PDB entry 5MMI | electron microscopy, 3.20 A resolution | chains A and X of the 35 polymer chains in the assembly

Chain A:
Molecule: 23S ribosomal RNA
Organism: Spinacia oleracea
Sequence (2810 nucleotides; each row starts with the number of its first residue):
     1 UUCAAACGAGGAAAGGCUUACGGUGGAUACCUAGGCACCCAGAGACGAGG
    51 AAGGGCGUAUUAAUCGACGAAAUGCUUCGGGGAGUUGAAAAUAAGCAGAG
   101 AUCCGGAGAUUCCCGAAUAGGUCAACCUUUCGAACUUCUGCUGAAUCCAU
   151 GGGCAGGCAAGAGACAACCUGGCGAACUGAAACAUCUUAGUAGCCAGAGG
   201 AAAAGAAAGCAAAAGCGAUUCCCGUAGUAGCGGCGAGCGAAAUGGGAGCA
   251 GCCUAAACCGUGAAAACGGGGUUGUGGGAGAGCAAUACAAGCGUCGUGCU
   301 GCUAGGCGAAUCAGUGGAGUGCGGAACCCUAGAUGGUGAAAGUCCAGUAG
   351 CCGAAAGCAUCACUAGCUUAUGCUCUGACCCGAGUAGCAUGGGGCACGUG
   401 GAAUCCCGUGUGAAUCAGCAAGGACCACCUUGCAAGGCUAAAUACUCCUG
   451 GGUGACCGAUAGCGAAGUAGUACCGUGAGGGAAGGGUGAAAAGAACCCCC
   501 AUCGGGGAGUGAAAUAGAACAUGAAACCGUAAGCUCUCAAGCAGUGGGAG
   551 GGGGACCAGACCCUGACCGCGUGCCUGUUGAAGAAUGAGCCGGCGACUCA
   601 UAGGCAGUGGCUUGGUUAAGGGAACCCACCGGAGCCGUAGCGAAAGCGAG
   651 UCUUCAUAGGGCAAUUGUCACUGCUUAUGGACCCGAACCUGGGUGAUCUA
   701 UCCAUGACCAGGAUGAAGCUUGGGUGAAACUAAGUGGAGGUCCGAACCGA
   751 CUGAUGUUGAAGAAUCAGCGGAUGAGUUGUGGUUAGGGGUGAAAUGCCAC
   801 UCGAACCCAGAGCUAGCUGGUUCUCCCCGAAAUGCGUUGAGGCGCAGCAG
   851 UUGACUGGACAUCUAGGGGUAAAGCACUGUUUCGGUGCGGGCCGCGAGAG
   901 CGGUACCAAAUCGAGGCAAACUCUGAAUACUAGAUAUGACCUCCAAAUAA
   951 CAGGGGUCAAGGUCGGCCAGUGAGACGAUGGGGGAUAAGCUUCAUCGUCG
  1001 AGAGGGAAACAGCCCGGAUCACCAGCUAAGGCCCCUAAAUGACCGCUCAG
  1051 UGAUAAAGGAGGUAGGGGUGCAGAGACAGCCAGGAGGUUUGCCUAGAAGC
  1101 AGCCACCCUUGAAAGAGUGCGUAAUAGCUCACUGAUCGAGCGCUCUUGCG
  1151 CCGAAGAUGAACGGGGCUAAGCGGUCUGCCGAAGCUGUGGGAUGUAAAAA
  1201 AACAUCGGUAGGGGAGCGUUCCGUGUUAGGGAGAAACGCGUGCGUGAGCC
  1251 GCGUUGGACGAAGCGGAAGCGAGAAUGUCGGCUUGAGUAACGCAAACAUU
  1301 GGUGAGAAUCCAAUGCCCCGAAAACCUAAGGGUUCCUCCGCAAGGUUCGU
  1351 CCACGGAGGGUGAGUCAGGGCCUAAGAUCAGGCCGAAAGGCGUAGUCGAU
  1401 GGACAACAGGUGAAUAUUCCUGUACUACCCCUUGUUGGUCCCGAGGGACG
  1451 GAGGAGGCUAGGUUAGCCGAAAGAUGGUUAUCGGUUCAAGGACGCAAGGU
  1501 GACCCUGUUUUUCAGGGUAAGAAGGGGUAGAGAAAAUGCCUCGAGCCAAU
  1551 GUUCGAGUACCAGGCGCUACGGCGCUGAAGUAACCGAUGCCAUACUCCCA
  1601 GGAAAAGCUCGAACGACCUUCAACAAAAGGGUACCUGUACCCGAAACCGA
  1651 CACAGGUAGGUAGGUAGAGAAUACCUAGGGGCGCGAGACAACUCUCUCUA
  1701 AGGAACUCGGCAAAAUAGCCCCGUAACUUCGGGAGAAGGGGUGCCCCCUC
  1751 ACAAAGGGGGUCGAAGUGACCAGGCCCGGGCGACUGUUUACCAAAAACAC
  1801 AGGUCUCCGCAAAGUCGUAAGACCAUGUAUGGGGGCUGACGCCUGCCCAG
  1851 UGCCGGAAGGUCAAGGAAGUUGGUGACCUGAUGACAGGGGAGCCGGCGAC
  1901 CGAAGCCCCGGUGAACGGCGGCCGUAACUAUAACGGUCCUAAGGUAGCGA
  1951 AAUUCCUUGUCGGGUAAGUUCCGACCCGCACGAAAGGCGUAACGAUCUGG
  2001 GCACUGUCUCGGAGAGAGGCUCGGUGAAAUAGACAUGUCUGUGAAGAUGC
  2051 GGACUACCUGCACCUGGACAGAAAGACCCUAUGAAGCUUUACUGUUCCCU
  2101 GGGAUUGGCUUUGGGCUUUUCCUGCGCAGCUUAGGUGGAAGGCGAAGAAG
  2151 GCCCCCUUCCGGGGGGGCCCGAGCCAUCAGUGAGAUACCACUCUGGAAGA
  2201 GCUAGAAUUCUAACCUUGUGUCAGGACCUACGGGCCAAGGGACAUUCUCA
  2251 GGUAGACAGUUUCUAUGGGGCGUAGGCCUCCCAAAAGGUAACGGAGGCGU
  2301 GCAAAGGUUUCCUCGGGCCGGACGGAGAUUGGCCCUCGAGUGCAAAGGCA
  2351 GAAGGGAGCUUGACUGCAAGACCCACCCGUCGAGCAGGGACGAAAGUCGG
  2401 CCUUAGUGAUCCGACGGUGCCGAGUGGAAGGGCCGUCGCUCAACGGAUAA
  2451 AAGUUACUCUAGGGAUAACAGGCUGAUCUUCCCCAAGAGUUCACAUCGAC
  2501 GGGAAGGUUUGGCACCUCGAUGUCGGCUCUUCGCCACCUGGGGCUGUAGU
  2551 AUGUUCCAAGGGUUGGGCUGUUCGCCCAUUAAAGCGGUACGUGAGCUGGG
  2601 UUCAGAACGUCGUGAGACAGUUCGGUCCAUAUCCGGUGUGGGCGUUAGAG
  2651 CAUUGAGAGGACCUUUCCCUAGUACGAGAGGACCGGGAAGGACGCACCUC
  2701 UGGUGUACCAGUUAUCGUGCCCACGGUAAACGCUGGGUAGCCAAGUGCGG
  2751 AGCGGAUAACUGCUGAAAGCAUCUAAGUAGUAAGCCCACCCCAAGAUGAG
  2801 UGCUCUCCUA
Unresolved in the structure: 1, 515, 896-900, 1751-1755
Metal / ion sites: Mg2+ site 1 near A9 (its only coordinating residue here); Mg2+ site 2 near G15 (its only coordinating residue here); Mg2+ site 3: C30, G1260; Mg2+ site 4 near A45 (its only coordinating residue here); Mg2+ site 5 near A52 (its only coordinating residue here); Mg2+ site 6 near A71 (its only coordinating residue here); Mg2+ site 7 near U118 (its only coordinating residue here); Mg2+ site 8 near C148 (its only coordinating residue here); Mg2+ site 9: A160, G161; Mg2+ site 10: C177, U2260; Mg2+ site 11 near U178 (its only coordinating residue here); Mg2+ site 12: A182, C183; 211 more Mg2+ sites not listed

Chain X:
Name: plastid ribosomal protein bL27c
Organism: Spinacia oleracea
UniProtKB: A0A0K9R4I2 (A0A0K9R4I2_SPIOL); numbering as in UniProt (aligned over 1-194)
Chain sequence (194 residues; each row starts with the number of its first residue):
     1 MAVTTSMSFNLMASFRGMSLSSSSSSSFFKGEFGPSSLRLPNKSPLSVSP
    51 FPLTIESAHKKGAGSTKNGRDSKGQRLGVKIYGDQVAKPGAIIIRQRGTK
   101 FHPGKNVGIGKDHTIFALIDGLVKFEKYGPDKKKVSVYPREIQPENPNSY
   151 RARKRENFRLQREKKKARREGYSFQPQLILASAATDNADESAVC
Unresolved in the structure: 1-65, 175-194

How chain A and chain X interact:
Pairs across the interface - 107 pairs, chain A then chain X:
  U856(A) with Arg162(X), base contact
  G857(A) with Arg155(X), salt bridge to the phosphate; Phe158(X), stacking on the base; Arg162(X), hydrogen bond to the base
  G858(A) with Arg151(X), salt bridge to the phosphate; Lys154(X), hydrogen bond to the base
  A859(A) with Lys154(X), base contact
  A865(A) with Asp84(X), hydrogen bond to the sugar
  G866(A) with Tyr82(X), sugar contact; Gly83(X), hydrogen bond to the sugar; Phe125(X), sugar contact
  G867(A) with Val79(X), sugar contact; Tyr82(X), base contact; Phe101(X), phosphate contact; Phe125(X), sugar contact; Lys133(X), salt bridge to the phosphate
  G868(A) with Lys133(X), salt bridge to the phosphate
  U931(A) with Tyr82(X), sugar contact; Gln85(X), hydrogen bond to the base
  A932(A) with Gln85(X), hydrogen bond to the sugar
  A934(A) with Arg151(X), salt bridge to the phosphate
  U935(A) with Asn146(X), phosphate contact
  A936(A) with Tyr150(X), stacking on the base
  U937(A) with Tyr150(X), phosphate contact; Arg153(X), salt bridge to the phosphate
  G938(A) with Tyr150(X), hydrogen bond to the phosphate; Lys154(X), salt bridge to the phosphate
  G956(A) with Lys164(X), salt bridge to the phosphate
  U957(A) with Arg168(X), salt bridge to the phosphate
  C958(A) with Arg168(X), salt bridge to the phosphate
  A960(A) with Phe158(X), base contact
  U1195(A) with Lys165(X), hydrogen bond to the sugar
  A1196(A) with Lys165(X), phosphate contact; Arg168(X), salt bridge to the phosphate; Arg169(X), salt bridge to the phosphate
  A1197(A) with Tyr172(X), stacking on the base
  A1198(A) with Tyr172(X), hydrogen bond to the base; Phe174(X), base contact
  C2277(A) with Lys73(X), salt bridge to the phosphate
  C2278(A) with Arg70(X), base contact; Ser72(X), phosphate contact; Lys73(X), phosphate contact; Gln75(X), hydrogen bond to the phosphate
  U2279(A) with Arg70(X), base contact; Asp71(X), base contact; Ser72(X), hydrogen bond to the phosphate; Gln75(X), hydrogen bond to the phosphate
  C2280(A) with Arg70(X), base contact; Asp71(X), hydrogen bond to the base
  C2281(A) with Asp71(X), hydrogen bond to the base
  C2282(A) with Asp71(X), base contact
  A2286(A) with Tyr82(X), sugar contact
  G2287(A) with Arg76(X), sugar contact; Leu77(X), sugar contact
  G2288(A) with Gly74(X), phosphate contact; Gln75(X), phosphate contact; Arg76(X), sugar contact
  U2289(A) with Lys73(X), phosphate contact; Gly74(X), hydrogen bond to the phosphate
  C2292(A) with Lys67(X), base contact
  G2294(A) with Asn68(X), hydrogen bond to the phosphate
  A2295(A) with Asn68(X), hydrogen bond to the phosphate; Arg70(X), hydrogen bond to the base
  G2296(A) with Thr66(X), phosphate contact; Arg70(X), hydrogen bond to the base
  G2297(A) with Arg70(X), base contact
  G2347(A) with Arg97(X), base contact; Gly98(X), base contact; Lys100(X), sugar contact
  G2348(A) with Gly98(X), sugar contact; Thr99(X), hydrogen bond to the sugar
  C2349(A) with Thr99(X), phosphate contact; His102(X), salt bridge to the phosphate; Lys132(X), salt bridge to the phosphate
  A2350(A) with Lys132(X), salt bridge to the phosphate
  A2353(A) with Thr99(X), hydrogen bond to the base
  A2369(A) with Pro89(X), base contact; Gly90(X), base contact
  G2370(A) with Lys88(X), phosphate contact; Pro89(X), hydrogen bond to the sugar; Gly90(X), hydrogen bond to the base
  A2371(A) with Lys88(X), salt bridge to the phosphate; Ala91(X), sugar contact; Ile92(X), hydrogen bond to the sugar
  C2372(A) with Lys80(X), phosphate contact; Arg95(X), hydrogen bond to the base
  C2373(A) with Arg76(X), hydrogen bond to the phosphate; Lys80(X), salt bridge to the phosphate
  C2374(A) with Arg76(X), salt bridge to the phosphate
  U2380(A) with Arg95(X), hydrogen bond to the sugar
  C2381(A) with Arg95(X), hydrogen bond to the sugar; Gly110(X), phosphate contact; Lys111(X), phosphate contact; Asp112(X), sugar contact; Thr114(X), sugar contact
  G2382(A) with Gly110(X), phosphate contact; Lys111(X), hydrogen bond to the phosphate; Phe116(X), phosphate contact
  A2383(A) with Leu118(X), sugar contact
  G2400(A) with Lys111(X), salt bridge to the phosphate
  C2401(A) with Lys111(X), salt bridge to the phosphate
  C2402(A) with His113(X), hydrogen bond to the sugar
  U2403(A) with Arg97(X), hydrogen bond to the sugar; Lys111(X), sugar contact; Asp112(X), sugar contact; His113(X), sugar contact
  U2404(A) with Arg97(X), hydrogen bond to the sugar
Also at the interface, not in a pair above, chain A (62 interface residues in all): G869, A959, A1199, G2379
Also at the interface, not in a pair above, chain X (55 interface residues in all): Ser149, Arg159

Overview:
62 residues of chain A face 55 of chain X across their interface; the contacts include 32 hydrogen bonds, 21
salt bridges and 3 aromatic stacking contacts. Polar pairs include G857(A)-Arg162(X), G858(A)-Lys154(X) and
U931(A)-Gln85(X). C30(A) and G1260(A) coordinate Mg2+ site 3.
Here chain A is 23S ribosomal RNA and chain X is plastid ribosomal protein bL27c, both from Spinacia oleracea.
Entry 5MMI (Structure of the large subunit of the chloroplast ribosome) was determined by electron microscopy
together with 5MMJ and 5MMM from the same study.
